PDB entry 1UYN | X-ray diffraction, 2.60 A resolution | chain X

== Chain X ==
Molecule: NALP
Source organism: Neisseria meningitidis
Notes: fragment: outer membrane translocator domain, residues 776-1083
Reference sequence: Q8GKS5 (Q8GKS5); residues 777-1084 here correspond to UniProt positions 776-1083 (UniProt number = residue number - 1)
Chain sequence (308 residues; each row starts with the number of its first residue):
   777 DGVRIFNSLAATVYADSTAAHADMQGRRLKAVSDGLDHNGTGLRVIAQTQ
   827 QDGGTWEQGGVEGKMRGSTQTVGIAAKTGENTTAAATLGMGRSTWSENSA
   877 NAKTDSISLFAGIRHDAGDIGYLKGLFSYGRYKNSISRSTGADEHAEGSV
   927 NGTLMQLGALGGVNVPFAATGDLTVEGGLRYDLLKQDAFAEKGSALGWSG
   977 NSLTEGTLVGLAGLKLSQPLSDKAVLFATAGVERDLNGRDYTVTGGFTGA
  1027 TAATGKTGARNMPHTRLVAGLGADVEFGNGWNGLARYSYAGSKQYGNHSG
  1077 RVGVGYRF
Disordered / not traced: 777-785, 943-945, 1022-1038
Ligand contacts: pentaethylene glycol monodecyl ether (CXE): Q846, V848, G849, I850, A862, T863, L864, M866
From the paper describing this entry:
  - conformationally variable residues (loop rearrangement): V837

== Overview ==
Bound to chain X: pentaethylene glycol monodecyl ether. The paper reports conformational variability at V837.
Chain X is NALP (Neisseria meningitidis); the structure, Translocator domain of autotransporter NalP from
Neisseria meningitidis, was determined by X-ray diffraction (same publication as 1UYO).
